7ADD - chains b and c of the 15 polymer chains in the assembly; structure by electron microscopy, 4.30 A resolution (low resolution: residue-level contacts below are approximate; hydrogen-bond / salt-bridge calls are withheld).

Chain b (and c):
Protein: Transcription termination factor Rho
From: Escherichia coli
Notes: EC 3.6.4.-; chain c of this document is another copy of the same molecule, construct and numbering; everything in this record applies to it too
UniProt: A0A0A0GPI6 (A0A0A0GPI6_ECOLX); residues 1-419 here correspond to UniProt positions 25-443 (UniProt number = residue number + 24)
Amino-acid sequence (419 residues; row label = number of the first residue in the row):
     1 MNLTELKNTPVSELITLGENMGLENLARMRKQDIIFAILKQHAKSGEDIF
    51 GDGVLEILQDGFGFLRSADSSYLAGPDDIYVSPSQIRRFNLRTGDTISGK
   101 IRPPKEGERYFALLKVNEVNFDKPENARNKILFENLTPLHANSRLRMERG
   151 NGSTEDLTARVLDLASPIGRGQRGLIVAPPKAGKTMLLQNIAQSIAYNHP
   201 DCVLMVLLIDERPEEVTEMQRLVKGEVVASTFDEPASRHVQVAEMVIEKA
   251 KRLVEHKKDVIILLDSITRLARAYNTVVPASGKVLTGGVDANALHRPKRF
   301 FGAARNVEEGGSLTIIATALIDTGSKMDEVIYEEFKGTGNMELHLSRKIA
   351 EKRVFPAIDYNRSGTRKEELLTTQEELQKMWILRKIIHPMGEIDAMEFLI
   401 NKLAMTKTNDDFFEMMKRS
Not modelled in the structure: 418-419
Bound ions: Mg2+: Thr185 (together with ADP)
Residues lining bound ligands:
  - ADP (adenosine-5'-diphosphate), molecule 1: Thr158, Lys181, Ala182, Gly183, Lys184, Thr185, Met186, Leu187, Phe355, Pro356
  - ADP, molecule 2: Arg366, Lys367, Glu369
  - beryllium trifluoride (BEF): Pro180, Lys181, Lys184, Thr185, Arg212

How chain b and chain c interact:
Residue-residue contacts (51; chain b residue first):
  Asn90(b) - Glu24(c)
  Asn90(b) - Arg28(c)
  Leu91(b) - Arg28(c)
  Arg92(b) - Arg28(c)
  Arg128(b) - Asn25(c)
  Asn129(b) - Asn25(c)
  Lys130(b) - Ala27(c)
  Leu132(b) - Ala27(c)
  Leu132(b) - Arg28(c)
  Leu132(b) - Met29(c)
  Leu132(b) - Arg30(c)
  Asn135(b) - Met29(c)
  Asn135(b) - Arg30(c)
  Asn135(b) - Lys31(c)
  Pro138(b) - Thr217(c)
  Leu139(b) - Glu214(c)
  Leu139(b) - Thr217(c)
  Leu139(b) - Arg221(c)
  His140(b) - Glu214(c)
  His140(b) - Glu218(c)
  Arg173(b) - Arg212(c)
  Arg173(b) - Pro213(c)
  Arg173(b) - Glu214(c)
  Lys283(b) - Asn275(c)
  Lys283(b) - Thr276(c)
  Lys283(b) - Val278(c)
  Ala291(b) - Thr276(c)
  His295(b) - Asp233(c)
  His295(b) - Glu234(c)
  His295(b) - Pro235(c)
  Lys298(b) - Phe232(c)
  Arg299(b) - Asp233(c)
  Gly302(b) - Phe232(c)
  Gly302(b) - Asp233(c)
  Ala304(b) - Glu214(c)
  Arg305(b) - Asp233(c)
  Glu333(b) - Arg272(c)
  Glu333(b) - Ser325(c)
  Lys336(b) - Thr323(c)
  Gly337(b) - Arg269(c)
  Thr338(b) - Arg212(c)
  Thr338(b) - Phe232(c)
  Gly339(b) - Arg212(c)
  Glu342(b) - Lys181(c)
  Arg366(b) - Lys181(c)
  Arg366(b) - Arg212(c)
  Lys367(b) - Met186(c)
  Trp381(b) - Arg353(c)
  Arg384(b) - Arg353(c)
  Lys385(b) - Lys352(c)
  Lys385(b) - Arg353(c)
Also at the interface, not in a pair above, chain b (36 interface residues in all): Ile131, Phe301, Ala303, Asn340, His388
Also at the interface, not in a pair above, chain c (35 interface residues in all): Val11, Asp210, Pro279, Ala280, Gly324, Asp328, Glu351

Summary:
36 residues of chain b and 35 residues of chain c are in contact. Chain b binds ADP and beryllium trifluoride.
Both chains are Transcription termination factor Rho (Escherichia coli). Entry 7ADD (Transcription termination
intermediate complex IIIa) was determined by electron microscopy, deposited together with 6Z9P, 6Z9Q, 6Z9R,
6Z9S, 6Z9T, 7ADB, 7ADC and 7ADE.
